Entry 7MDI (electron microscopy, 4.30 A resolution (low resolution: residue-level contacts below are approximate; hydrogen-bond / salt-bridge calls are withheld)); this record covers chains D and C of the 8 polymer chains in the assembly.

Chain D (and C):
Molecule: Ribonucleoside-diphosphate reductase subunit alpha
Source organism: Neisseria gonorrhoeae
Notes: EC 1.17.4.1; chain C of this document is another copy of the same molecule, construct and numbering; everything in this record applies to it too
UniProtKB: Q5F8Z6 (Q5F8Z6_NEIG1); residue numbers follow UniProt; this construct covers 1-759
Sequence (773 residues; numbered -13 to 759; the number before each row is that of its first residue; numbers below 1 keep their minus sign (Met-13 is residue -13)):
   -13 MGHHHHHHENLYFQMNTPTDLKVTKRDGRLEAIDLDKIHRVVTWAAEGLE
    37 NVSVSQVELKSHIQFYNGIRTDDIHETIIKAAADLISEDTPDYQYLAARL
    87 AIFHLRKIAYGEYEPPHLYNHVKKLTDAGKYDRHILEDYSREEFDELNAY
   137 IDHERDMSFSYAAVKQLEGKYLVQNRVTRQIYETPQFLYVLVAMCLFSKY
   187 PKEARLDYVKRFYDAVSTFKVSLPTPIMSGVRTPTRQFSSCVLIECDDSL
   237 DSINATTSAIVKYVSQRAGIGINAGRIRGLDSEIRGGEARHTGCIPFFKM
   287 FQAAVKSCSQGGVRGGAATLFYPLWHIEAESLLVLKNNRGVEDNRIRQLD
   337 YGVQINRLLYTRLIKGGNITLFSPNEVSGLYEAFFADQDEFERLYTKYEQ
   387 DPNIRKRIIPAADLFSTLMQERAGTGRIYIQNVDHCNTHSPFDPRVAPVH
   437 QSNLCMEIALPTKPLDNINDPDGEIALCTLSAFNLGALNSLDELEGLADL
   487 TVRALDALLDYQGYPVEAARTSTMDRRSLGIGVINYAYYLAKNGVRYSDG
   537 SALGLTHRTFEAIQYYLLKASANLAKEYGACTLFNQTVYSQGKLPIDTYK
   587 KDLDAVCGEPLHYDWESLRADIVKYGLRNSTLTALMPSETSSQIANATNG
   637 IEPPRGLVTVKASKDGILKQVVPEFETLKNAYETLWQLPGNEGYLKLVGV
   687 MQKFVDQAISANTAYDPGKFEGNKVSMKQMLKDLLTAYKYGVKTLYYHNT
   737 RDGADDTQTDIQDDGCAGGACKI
Not modelled in the structure: -13 to 4, 739-759
Differences from the reference sequence: initiating methionine (-13); expression tag (-12 to 0)
Small-molecule neighbours:
  - CDP (cytidine-5'-diphosphate): Pro210, Thr211, Pro212, Ser226, Cys227, Ala254, Gly255, Arg300, Gly301, Asn439, Leu440, Cys441, Glu443, Leu466, Pro623, Ser624, Glu625, Thr626, Ser627
  - 2'-deoxyadenosine 5'-triphosphate (DTP), molecule 1: Val9, Lys11, Arg12, Glu17, Ala18, Asp20, Asp22, Lys23, Ile24, Thr57, His61, Phe89
  - 2'-deoxyadenosine 5'-triphosphate (DTP), molecule 2: Asp234, Ser235, Leu236, Ile263, Arg264, Glu269, Arg271, Glu274, Ala275, Phe283
  - 2'-deoxyadenosine 5'-triphosphate (DTP), molecule 3: Ser251, Cys294, Ser295

How chain D and chain C interact:
Residue-residue contacts (19; chain D residue first):
  Val163(D) with Gly273(C)
  Thr221(D) with Arg271(C)
  Leu236(D) with Ser251(C)
  Asn240(D) with Ser244(C)
  Ser244(D) with Asn240(C)
  Ser251(D) with Leu236(C)
  Gln252(D) with Arg271(C)
  Arg271(D) with Thr221(C); Gln252(C)
  Gly273(D) with Val163(C)
  His277(D) with Cys294(C)
  Lys285(D) with Ala289(C)
  Met286(D) with Ala290(C)
  Ala289(D) with Met286(C)
  Ala290(D) with Met286(C)
  Cys294(D) with His277(C)
  Asn453(D) with Asn455(C)
  Asn455(D) with Asn453(C); Asn455(C)
Also at the interface, not in a pair above, chain D (27 interface residues in all): Arg162, Thr243, Val247, Asp267, Ser268, Gly272, Pro282, Lys292, Ser293, Gly297
Also at the interface, not in a pair above, chain C (27 interface residues in all): Arg162, Thr243, Val247, Asp267, Ser268, Gly272, Pro282, Lys285, Lys292, Ser293, Gly297

In short:
Chain D and chain C each contribute 27 residues to their interface. Ligands of chain D: CDP and 3 copies of
2'-deoxyadenosine 5'-triphosphate.
Chain D and chain C are both Ribonucleoside-diphosphate reductase subunit alpha (Neisseria gonorrhoeae); the
structure, Structure of the Neisseria gonorrhoeae ribonucleotide reductase in the inactive state, was
determined by electron microscopy.
